PDB entry 9UHT | electron microscopy, 2.89 A resolution | chains A and J of the 10 polymer chains in the assembly

# Chain A
Name: RNA-directed RNA polymerase nsp12
Source organism: Severe acute respiratory syndrome coronavirus 2
Notes: EC 2.7.7.48, 2.7.7.50
UniProtKB: P0DTD1 (R1AB_SARS2); residues 1-932 here correspond to UniProt positions 4393-5324 (UniProt number = residue number + 4392)
Chain sequence (932 residues; each row starts with the number of its first residue):
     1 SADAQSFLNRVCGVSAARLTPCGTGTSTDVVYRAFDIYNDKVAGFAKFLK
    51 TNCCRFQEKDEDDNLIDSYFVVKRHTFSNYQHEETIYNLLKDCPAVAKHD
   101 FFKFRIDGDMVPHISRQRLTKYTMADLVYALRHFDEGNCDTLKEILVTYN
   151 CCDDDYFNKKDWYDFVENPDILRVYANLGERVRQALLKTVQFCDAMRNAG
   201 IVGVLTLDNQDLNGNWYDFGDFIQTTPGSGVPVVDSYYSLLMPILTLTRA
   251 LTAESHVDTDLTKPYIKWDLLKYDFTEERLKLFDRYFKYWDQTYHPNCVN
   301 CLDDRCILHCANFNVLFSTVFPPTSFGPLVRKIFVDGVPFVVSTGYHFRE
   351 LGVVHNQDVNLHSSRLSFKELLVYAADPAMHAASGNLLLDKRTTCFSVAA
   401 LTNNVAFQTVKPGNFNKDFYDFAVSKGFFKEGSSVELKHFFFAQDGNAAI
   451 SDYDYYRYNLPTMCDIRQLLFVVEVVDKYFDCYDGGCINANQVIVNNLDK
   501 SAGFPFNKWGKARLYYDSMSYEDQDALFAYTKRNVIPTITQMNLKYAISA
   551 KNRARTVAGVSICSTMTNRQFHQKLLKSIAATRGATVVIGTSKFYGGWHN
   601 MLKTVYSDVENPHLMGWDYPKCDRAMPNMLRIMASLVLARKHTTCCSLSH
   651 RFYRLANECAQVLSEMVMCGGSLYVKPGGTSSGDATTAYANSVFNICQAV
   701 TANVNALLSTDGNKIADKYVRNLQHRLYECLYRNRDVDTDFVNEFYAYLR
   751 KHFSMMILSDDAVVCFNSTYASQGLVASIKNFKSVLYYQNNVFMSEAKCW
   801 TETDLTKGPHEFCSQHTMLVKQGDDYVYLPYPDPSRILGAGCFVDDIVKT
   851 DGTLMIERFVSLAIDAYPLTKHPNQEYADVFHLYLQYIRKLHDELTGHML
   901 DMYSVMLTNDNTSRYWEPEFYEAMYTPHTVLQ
Unresolved in the structure: 932
Bound ions: Zn2+ site 1: His-295, Cys-301, Cys-306, Cys-310; Zn2+ site 2: Cys-487, His-642, Cys-645, Cys-646
Ligand contacts: GMP-PNP (GNP; phosphoaminophosphonic acid-guanylate ester): Val-31, Arg-33, Phe-35, Lys-50, Cys-53, Arg-55, Tyr-69, Val-71, Lys-73, Arg-116, Leu-119, Thr-120, Lys-121, Thr-123, Asp-126, Asp-208, Asn-209, Asp-211, Tyr-217, Asp-218, Gly-220, Asp-221
Swiss-Prot annotation at these positions:
  - region: Lys-545 to Arg-555 (Interaction with RMP Remdesivir), Thr-582 to Pro-620 (RdRp Palm N-ter)
  - active site: Ser-759, Asp-760, Asp-761
  - binding site (Mn(2+)): Asn-209, Asp-218
  - binding site (Zn(2+)): His-295, Cys-301, Cys-306, Cys-310, Cys-487, His-642, Cys-645, Cys-646
  - site: Gln-932 (Cleavage)

# Chain J
Molecule: Template
Source organism: Severe acute respiratory syndrome coronavirus 2
Sequence (27 nucleotides; each row starts with the number of its first residue):
    24 UGACUGCUCCCUAGCAUGCUACUACCG

# Interface between chain A and chain J
Pairs across the interface (29):
  Gln-408(A) / U24(J)  base contact
  Lys-500(A) / A26(J)  salt bridge to the phosphate
  Lys-500(A) / C27(J)  phosphate contact
  Ser-501(A) / G25(J)  hydrogen bond to the phosphate
  Ser-501(A) / A26(J)  hydrogen bond to the phosphate
  Asn-543(A) / U24(J)  hydrogen bond to the sugar
  Asn-543(A) / G25(J)  sugar contact
  Val-557(A) / A26(J)  base contact
  Ala-558(A) / A26(J)  sugar contact
  Gly-559(A) / A26(J)  sugar contact
  Arg-569(A) / C27(J)  phosphate contact
  Arg-569(A) / U28(J)  salt bridge to the phosphate
  Lys-577(A) / G29(J)  salt bridge to the phosphate
  Gly-590(A) / G29(J)  sugar contact
  Gly-590(A) / C30(J)  sugar contact
  Ser-592(A) / C30(J)  sugar contact
  Phe-594(A) / C30(J)  sugar contact
  Phe-594(A) / U31(J)  sugar contact
  Tyr-595(A) / C32(J)  hydrogen bond to the phosphate
  Gly-683(A) / A26(J)  hydrogen bond to the sugar
  Gly-683(A) / C27(J)  sugar contact
  Asp-684(A) / C27(J)  hydrogen bond to the sugar
  Ala-685(A) / C27(J)  sugar contact
  Tyr-689(A) / U28(J)  hydrogen bond to the sugar
  Arg-914(A) / C33(J)  salt bridge to the phosphate
  Tyr-915(A) / C33(J)  sugar contact
  Met-924(A) / U31(J)  sugar contact
  Met-924(A) / C32(J)  sugar contact
  Leu-931(A) / C32(J)  phosphate contact
Interface residues without a listed pair, chain A (33 interface residues in all): Asn-496, Asn-507, Gln-541, Val-560, Ala-580, Ser-682, Thr-686, Thr-687, Val-860, Ile-864, Phe-920, Val-930

# Overview
Chain A and chain J form an interface of 33 and 10 residues respectively, with 7 hydrogen bonds and 4 salt
bridges. Polar contacts include Asn-543(A)/U24(J), Gly-683(A)/A26(J) and Asp-684(A)/C27(J). Bound to chain A:
GMP-PNP.
Chain A is RNA-directed RNA polymerase nsp12 and chain J is Template, both from Severe acute respiratory
syndrome coronavirus 2; the structure, SARS-CoV-2 E-RTC in complex with RNA-nsp9 and GMPPNP, was determined by
electron microscopy.
